3UF3 - chains A and B; structure by X-ray diffraction, 1.63 A resolution.

Chain A (and B):
Protein: HIV-1 protease
Source organism: Human immunodeficiency virus 1
Notes: chain B of this document is another copy of the same molecule, construct and numbering; everything in this record applies to it too
UniProt: P03367 (POL_HV1BR); residues 1-99 here correspond to UniProt positions 501-599 (UniProt number = residue number + 500)
Amino-acid sequence (99 residues; row label = number of the first residue in the row):
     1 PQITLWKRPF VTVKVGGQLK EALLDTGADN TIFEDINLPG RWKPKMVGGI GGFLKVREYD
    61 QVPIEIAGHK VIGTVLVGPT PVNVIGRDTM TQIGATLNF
Sequence notes: engineered mutation Lys7 (Gln507 in P03367), Phe10 (Leu510 in P03367), Val13 (Ile513 in P03367), Val15 (Ile515 in P03367), Asn30 (Asp530 in P03367), Ile32 (Val532 in P03367), Phe33 (Leu533 in P03367), Asp35 (Glu535 in P03367), Ile36 (Met536 in P03367), Asn37 (Ser537 in P03367), Val47 (Ile547 in P03367), Leu54 (Ile554 in P03367), Glu58 (Gln558 in P03367), Val62 (Ile562 in P03367), Pro63 (Leu563 in P03367), Ala67 (Cys567 in P03367), Val71 (Ala571 in P03367), Val84 (Ile584 in P03367), Asp88 (Asn588 in P03367), Thr89 (Leu589 in P03367), Met90 (Leu590 in P03367), Ala95 (Cys595 in P03367)
Ion coordination: yttrium ion near Glu34 (its only coordinating residue here)
Curated features (UniProtKB/Swiss-Prot):
  - region (Dimerization of protease): Pro1 to Leu5, Gly49 to Phe53, Lys55
  - active site: Asp25 (For protease activity)
  - site: Phe99 (Cleavage)
What the authors report for this chain:
  - yttrium ion coordination through a water molecule: Asp25
  - catalytic residues: Asp25
  - conformationally variable residues (loop rearrangement): Glu34 to Lys43, Met46 to Leu54

Chain A / chain B interface:
Contacting residue pairs - 79 pairs, chain A then chain B:
  Pro1(A) - Leu97(B)
  Pro1(A) - Asn98(B)
  Pro1(A) - Phe99(B)  hydrogen bond (backbone-backbone)
  Gln2(A) - Thr96(B)
  Gln2(A) - Leu97(B)
  Gln2(A) - Asn98(B)  hydrogen bond
  Ile3(A) - Thr96(B)
  Ile3(A) - Leu97(B)  hydrogen bond (backbone-backbone)
  Thr4(A) - Thr96(B)
  Leu5(A) - Thr26(B)
  Leu5(A) - Arg87(B)  hydrogen bond (backbone-side chain)
  Leu5(A) - Met90(B)  hydrophobic
  Leu5(A) - Thr91(B)
  Leu5(A) - Ala95(B)
  Trp6(A) - Arg87(B)  hydrogen bond (backbone-side chain)
  Trp6(A) - Thr91(B)
  Lys7(A) - Arg87(B)
  Arg8(A) - Asp29(B)  salt bridge
  Arg8(A) - Arg87(B)
  Pro9(A) - Thr26(B)
  Pro9(A) - Arg87(B)
  Leu24(A) - Thr26(B)  hydrogen bond (backbone-side chain)
  Leu24(A) - Leu97(B)  hydrophobic
  Asp25(A) - Asp25(B)
  Asp25(A) - Thr26(B)
  Asp25(A) - Gly27(B)  hydrogen bond (side chain-backbone)
  Thr26(A) - Leu5(B)
  Thr26(A) - Pro9(B)
  Thr26(A) - Leu24(B)  hydrogen bond (side chain-backbone)
  Thr26(A) - Asp25(B)
  Thr26(A) - Thr26(B)  hydrogen bond (side chain-backbone)
  Thr26(A) - Leu97(B)
  Gly27(A) - Asp25(B)  hydrogen bond (backbone-side chain)
  Asp29(A) - Arg8(B)  salt bridge
  Ile66(A) - Phe99(B)  hydrophobic
  Ala67(A) - Phe99(B)  hydrophobic
  His69(A) - Phe99(B)
  Pro81(A) - Ile50(B)  hydrophobic
  Arg87(A) - Leu5(B)  hydrogen bond (side chain-backbone)
  Arg87(A) - Trp6(B)  hydrogen bond (side chain-backbone)
  Arg87(A) - Lys7(B)  hydrogen bond (side chain-backbone)
  Arg87(A) - Arg8(B)
  Arg87(A) - Pro9(B)
  Met90(A) - Leu5(B)  hydrophobic
  Thr91(A) - Leu5(B)
  Thr91(A) - Trp6(B)
  Ile93(A) - Phe99(B)
  Gly94(A) - Asn98(B)
  Gly94(A) - Phe99(B)
  Ala95(A) - Leu5(B)
  Ala95(A) - Asn98(B)
  Ala95(A) - Phe99(B)  hydrophobic
  Thr96(A) - Gln2(B)
  Thr96(A) - Ile3(B)
  Thr96(A) - Thr4(B)
  Thr96(A) - Thr96(B)
  Thr96(A) - Leu97(B)
  Thr96(A) - Asn98(B)  hydrogen bond (backbone-backbone)
  Leu97(A) - Pro1(B)
  Leu97(A) - Gln2(B)
  Leu97(A) - Ile3(B)  hydrogen bond (backbone-backbone)
  Leu97(A) - Leu24(B)  hydrophobic
  Leu97(A) - Thr26(B)
  Leu97(A) - Met90(B)  hydrophobic
  Leu97(A) - Thr96(B)
  Leu97(A) - Leu97(B)  hydrophobic
  Asn98(A) - Pro1(B)
  Asn98(A) - Gln2(B)
  Asn98(A) - Gly94(B)
  Asn98(A) - Ala95(B)
  Asn98(A) - Thr96(B)  hydrogen bond (backbone-backbone)
  Asn98(A) - Asn98(B)
  Phe99(A) - Pro1(B)  hydrogen bond (backbone-backbone)
  Phe99(A) - Ile3(B)  hydrophobic
  Phe99(A) - Ile66(B)  hydrophobic
  Phe99(A) - His69(B)  hydrogen bond (backbone-side chain)
  Phe99(A) - Ile93(B)  hydrophobic
  Phe99(A) - Gly94(B)
  Phe99(A) - Ala95(B)  hydrophobic
Interface residues without a listed pair, chain A (29 interface residues in all): Leu23
Interface residues without a listed pair, chain B (30 interface residues in all): Leu23, Ala67, Gln92
From the paper, about this interface:
  - residue pairs: Arg8(A)-Asp29(B) (salt bridge), Arg8(B)-Asp29(A) (salt bridge)

Overview:
29 residues of chain A face 30 of chain B across their interface; the contacts include 18 hydrogen bonds and 2
salt bridges. Polar contacts include Arg8(A)-Asp29(B), Gln2(A)-Asn98(B) and Leu5(A)-Arg87(B). The paper
describes salt bridges between Arg8(A) and Asp29(B) and Arg8(B) and Asp29(A). From the paper: the catalytic
residue Asp25(A); water-mediated yttrium ion coordination by Asp25(A).
Both chains are HIV-1 protease (Human immunodeficiency virus 1). Entry 3UF3 (Crystal Structure of Multidrug
Resistant HIV-1 Protease Clinical isolate PR20) was determined by X-ray diffraction, deposited together with
3UCB, 3UFN and 3UHL.
